Entry 5L5R (X-ray diffraction, 2.90 A resolution); this record covers chains K and W of the 28 polymer chains in the assembly.

== Chain K ==
Name: Proteasome subunit beta type-8, Proteasome subunit beta type-5
Source organism: Homo sapiens
Notes: EC 3.4.25.1
UniProt: chimeric construct of P28062, P30656: residues 1-138 from P28062 (PSB8_HUMAN) positions 73-210 (UniProt number = residue number + 72); residues 139-211 from P30656 positions 215-287 (UniProt number = residue number + 76)
Amino-acid sequence (211 residues; numbered 1 to 211; the number before each row is that of its first residue):
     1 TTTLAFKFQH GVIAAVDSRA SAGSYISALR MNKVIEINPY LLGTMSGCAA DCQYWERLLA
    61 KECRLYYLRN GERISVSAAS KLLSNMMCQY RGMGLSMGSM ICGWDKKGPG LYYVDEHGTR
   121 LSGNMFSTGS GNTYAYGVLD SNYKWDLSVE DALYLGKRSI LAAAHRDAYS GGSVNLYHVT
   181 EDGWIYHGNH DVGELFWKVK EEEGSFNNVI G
Sequence notes: conflict Met31 (Val103 in P28062)
Ion coordination: Mg2+: Ala164, Asp167, Ser170 (shared with Asp204(W) of chain W)
UniProt features mapped onto this chain:
  - active site: Thr1 (Nucleophile)
Reported in the primary citation:
  - catalytic residues: Thr1 (citing earlier work)

== Chain W ==
Name: Proteasome subunit beta type-3
Source organism: Saccharomyces cerevisiae (strain ATCC 204508 / S288c)
Notes: EC 3.4.25.1
UniProt: P25451 (PSB3_YEAST); residues 0-204 here correspond to UniProt positions 1-205 (UniProt number = residue number + 1)
Amino-acid sequence (205 residues; each row starts with the number of its first residue; numbering starts at 0):
     0 MSDPSSINGG IVVAMTGKDC VAIACDLRLG SQSLGVSNKF EKIFHYGHVF LGITGLATDV
    60 TTLNEMFRYK TNLYKLKEER AIEPETFTQL VSSSLYERRF GPYFVGPVVA GINSKSGKPF
   120 IAGFDLIGCI DEAKDFIVSG TASDQLFGMC ESLYEPNLEP EDLFETISQA LLNAADRDAL
   180 SGWGAVVYII KKDEVVKRYL KMRQD
Not modelled in the structure: 0
Ion coordination: Mg2+: Asp204 (shared with Ala164(K), Asp167(K), Ser170(K) of chain K)
UniProt features mapped onto this chain:
  - modified residue: Ser30 (Phosphoserine)
  - cross-link: Lys69 (Glycyl lysine isopeptide (Lys-Gly) (interchain with G-Cter in ubiquitin))

== Chain K / chain W interface ==
Pairs across the interface (44):
  Arg19(K) with Asp204(W), salt bridge
  Ser24(K) with Thr140(W); Asp177(W); Ala178(W), hydrogen bond (backbone-backbone); Leu179(W)
  Tyr25(K) with Gln144(W); Arg176(W)
  Ile26(K) with Asp175(W); Arg176(W), hydrogen bond (backbone-side chain); Asp177(W); Ala178(W)
  Ser27(K) with Arg176(W), hydrogen bond (backbone-side chain)
  Ala28(K) with Arg176(W)
  Leu29(K) with Asp175(W); Arg176(W)
  Tyr134(K) with Leu33(W)
  Ala164(K) with Asp204(W)
  His165(K) with Trp182(W), hydrogen bond (backbone-side chain); Gln203(W), hydrogen bond (side chain-backbone)
  Arg166(K) with Ser32(W); Leu33(W); Gly34(W), hydrogen bond (side chain-backbone)
  Asp167(K) with Ser32(W)
  Ala168(K) with Arg27(W); Ser32(W), hydrogen bond (backbone-backbone); Ala178(W)
  Tyr169(K) with Ser32(W)
  Ser170(K) with Asp204(W)
  Gly171(K) with Asp204(W)
  Gly172(K) with Arg202(W), hydrogen bond (backbone-side chain); Asp204(W), hydrogen bond (backbone-side chain)
  Asp191(K) with Arg202(W), salt bridge
  Val192(K) with Arg202(W); Asp204(W)
  Gly193(K) with Arg202(W)
  Phe196(K) with Gln203(W)
  Trp197(K) with Lys200(W); Met201(W); Gln203(W)
  Asn208(K) with Lys38(W), hydrogen bond (backbone-side chain)
  Val209(K) with Asn37(W); Gln203(W)
  Ile210(K) with Lys38(W)
  Gly211(K) with Lys200(W)
Interface residues without a listed pair, chain W (21 interface residues in all): Gln31, Val35

== Summary ==
26 residues of chain K face 21 of chain W across their interface, with 10 hydrogen bonds and 2 salt bridges.
Polar pairs include Arg19(K)-Asp204(W), Asp191(K)-Arg202(W) and Ile26(K)-Arg176(W). Ala164(K), Asp167(K),
Ser170(K) and Asp204(W) form the Mg2+ site. From UniProt: active-site residue Thr1(K) on chain K. The paper
reports the catalytic residue Thr1(K).
Chain K is Proteasome subunit beta type-8, Proteasome subunit beta type-5 (Homo sapiens) and chain W is
Proteasome subunit beta type-3 (Saccharomyces cerevisiae (strain ATCC 204508 / S288c)); the structure, Yeast
20S proteasome with human beta5i (1-138;V31M) and human beta6 (97-111; 118-133), was determined by X-ray
diffraction (same publication as 5L52, 5L54, 5L55, 5L5A, 5L5B, 5L5D and 30 further entries).
